Entry 8CGT (X-ray diffraction, 2.40 A resolution); this record covers chain A.

[Chain A]
Name: Protein (cyclodextrin-glycosyltransferase)
Organism: Bacillus circulans
Notes: EC 2.4.1.19
Reference sequence: P30920 (CDGT1_BACCI); residues 1-684 here correspond to UniProt positions 35-718 (UniProt number = residue number + 34)
Chain sequence (684 residues; numbered 1 to 684; the number before each row is that of its first residue):
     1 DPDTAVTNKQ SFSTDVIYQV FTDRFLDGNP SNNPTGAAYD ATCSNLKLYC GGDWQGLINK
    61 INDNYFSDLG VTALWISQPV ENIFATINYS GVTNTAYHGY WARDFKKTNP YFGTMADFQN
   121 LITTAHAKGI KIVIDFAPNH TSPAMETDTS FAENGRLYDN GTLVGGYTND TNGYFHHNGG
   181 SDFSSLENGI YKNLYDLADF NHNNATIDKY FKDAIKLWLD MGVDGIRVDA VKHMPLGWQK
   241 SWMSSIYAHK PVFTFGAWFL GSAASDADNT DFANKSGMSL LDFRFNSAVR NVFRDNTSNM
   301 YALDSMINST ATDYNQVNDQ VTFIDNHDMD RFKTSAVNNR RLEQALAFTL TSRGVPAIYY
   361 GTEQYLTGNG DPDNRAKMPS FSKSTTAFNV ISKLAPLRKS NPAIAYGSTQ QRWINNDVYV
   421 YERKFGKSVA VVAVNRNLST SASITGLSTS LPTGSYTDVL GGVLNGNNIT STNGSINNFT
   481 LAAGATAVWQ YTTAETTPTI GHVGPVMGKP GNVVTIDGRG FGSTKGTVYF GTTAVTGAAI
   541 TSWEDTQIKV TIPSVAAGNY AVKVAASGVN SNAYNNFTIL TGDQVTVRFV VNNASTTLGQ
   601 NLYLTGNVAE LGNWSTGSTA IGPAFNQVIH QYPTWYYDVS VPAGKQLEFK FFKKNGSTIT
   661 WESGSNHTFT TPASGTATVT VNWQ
Disulfide bonds: Cys43-Cys50
Differences from the reference sequence: engineered mutation Ala257 (Glu291 in P30920)
Metal / ion sites: Ca2+ site 1: Asp27, Asn29, Asn32, Asn33, Gly51, Asp53; Ca2+ site 2: Asn139, Ile190, Asp199, His233
UniProt features mapped onto this chain:
  - active site: Asp229 (Nucleophile)
  - binding site (Ca(2+)): Asp27, Asn29, Asn32, Asn33, Gly51, Asp53, Asn139, Ile190, Asp199, His233
  - binding site (substrate): Tyr100, Trp101, His140, Asn193 to Asp196, Arg227, Lys232, His233, His327, Asp371, Arg375
  - site: Asp328 (Transition state stabilizer)

[Overview]
Asp27, Asn29, Asn32, Asn33, Gly51 and Asp53 coordinate Ca2+ site 1. The Ca2+ site 2 is built by Asn139,
Ile190, Asp199 and His233. UniProt lists active-site residue Asp229, 10 Ca2+-binding residues and 13
substrate-binding residues.
Chain A is Protein (cyclodextrin-glycosyltransferase) (Bacillus circulans); the structure, Structure of
cyclodextrin glycosyltransferase complexed with a thio-maltohexaose, was determined by X-ray diffraction (same
publication as 6CGT, 9CGT, 4CGT, 5CGT and 7CGT).
